6BKG - chains A and P of the 4 polymer chains in the assembly; structure by X-ray diffraction, 2.40 A resolution.

[Chain A]
Name: DNA ligase 4
From: Homo sapiens
Notes: EC 6.5.1.1
UniProt: P49917 (DNLI4_HUMAN); residues 1-620 here = UniProt positions 1-620
Sequence (621 residues; row label = number of the first residue in the row; numbering starts at 0):
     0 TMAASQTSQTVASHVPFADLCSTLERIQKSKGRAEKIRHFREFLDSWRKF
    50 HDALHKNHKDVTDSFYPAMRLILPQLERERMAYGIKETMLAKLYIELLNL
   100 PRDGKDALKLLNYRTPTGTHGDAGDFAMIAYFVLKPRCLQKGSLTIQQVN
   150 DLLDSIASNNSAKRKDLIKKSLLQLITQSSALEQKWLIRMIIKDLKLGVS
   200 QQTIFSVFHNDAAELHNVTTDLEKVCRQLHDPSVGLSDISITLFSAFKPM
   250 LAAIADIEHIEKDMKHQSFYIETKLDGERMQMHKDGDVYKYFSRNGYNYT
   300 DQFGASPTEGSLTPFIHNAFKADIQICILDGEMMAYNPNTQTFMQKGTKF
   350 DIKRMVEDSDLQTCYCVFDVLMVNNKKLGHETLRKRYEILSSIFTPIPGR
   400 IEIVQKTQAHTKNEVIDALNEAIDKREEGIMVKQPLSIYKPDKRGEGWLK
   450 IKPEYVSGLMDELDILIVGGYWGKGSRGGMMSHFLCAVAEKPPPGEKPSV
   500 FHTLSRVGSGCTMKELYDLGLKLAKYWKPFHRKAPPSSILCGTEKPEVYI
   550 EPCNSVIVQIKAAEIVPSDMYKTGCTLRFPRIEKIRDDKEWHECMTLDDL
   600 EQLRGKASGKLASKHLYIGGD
Not modelled in the structure: 0-6, 57-58, 117-119, 138, 355-358, 617-620
Differences from the reference sequence: expression tag (0)
Ion coordination: Na+: Gly-509 (shared with 1 residue of chain D)
Small-molecule neighbours: adenosine monophosphate (AMP): Leu-250, Ala-251, Glu-271, Thr-272, Lys-273, Leu-274, Arg-278, Arg-293, Glu-331, Phe-367, Val-403, Met-430, Lys-432, Arg-443, Trp-447, Lys-449, Lys-451
UniProt features mapped onto this chain:
  - region: Leu-610 to Asp-620 (Required for catalytic activity)
  - active site: Lys-273 (N6-AMP-lysine intermediate)
  - binding site (ATP): Glu-271, Thr-272, Lys-273, Leu-274, Arg-278, Glu-331, Lys-345, Phe-367, Glu-427, Lys-432, Lys-449, Lys-451
  - binding site (Mg(2+)): Glu-331, Glu-427
  - natural variant: Arg-278 (R278H: In LIG4S and leukemia), Gln-433 (deletion: In RSSCID), Gly-469 (G469E: In LIG4S)
From the paper describing this entry:
  - conformationally variable residues (order/disorder transition): Lys-345 to Met-354, Gly-604 to Tyr-616
  - binding site for the 18-nt DNA strand: Lys-348
  - binding site for the 11-nt DNA strand (chain P): Lys-345
  - contacts within the chain: Thr-9/Gln-146 (hydrogen bond), Arg-113/Glu-546 (salt bridge), Asp-275/Arg-577 (salt bridge), Gln-344/Lys-609 (hydrogen bond), Glu-563/Lys-609 (hydrogen bond), Asp-423/His-614 (hydrogen bond)
  - catalytic residues: Asp-275, Glu-331, Glu-427 (proposed by the authors, not directly observed)
  - binding site for the 7-nt DNA strand: Arg-293, Phe-578
  - binding site for adenosine monophosphate: Lys-273, Lys-449, Lys-451
  - mutagenesis - R113A, R577A, F578A: unchanged catalytic activity
  - mutagenesis - R113A/E546A, E546A: decreased catalytic activity
  - mutagenesis - K273A, D275A, D275A/R577A, R293A, E331A, E427A, R443A, K449A, K451A: abolished catalytic activity
  - mutagenesis - K273A: unchanged catalytic activity on pre-adenylated substrates
  - disease-associated variants - T9I: decreased stability (proposed by the authors, not directly observed)
  - disease-associated variants - W447C (citing earlier work)
  - mutagenesis - R443A, K449A, K451A: increased catalytic activity on pre-adenylated

[Chain P]
Molecule: 11-nt DNA strand
Sequence (11 nucleotides; row label = number of the first residue in the row):
     1 GCTGATGCGTC

[How chain A and chain P interact]
Pairs across the interface - 30 pairs, chain A then chain P:
  Ala-81(A) / DC8(P)  phosphate contact
  Tyr-82(A) / DC8(P)  phosphate contact
  Gly-83(A) / DG7(P)  phosphate contact
  Gly-83(A) / DC8(P)  hydrogen bond to the phosphate
  Ile-84(A) / DG7(P)  phosphate contact
  Ile-84(A) / DC8(P)  phosphate contact
  Lys-85(A) / DG7(P)  hydrogen bond to the phosphate
  Lys-85(A) / DC8(P)  salt bridge to the phosphate
  Glu-86(A) / DG7(P)  phosphate contact
  Thr-87(A) / DT6(P)  phosphate contact
  Thr-87(A) / DG7(P)  phosphate contact
  Met-88(A) / DT6(P)  phosphate contact
  Met-88(A) / DG7(P)  hydrogen bond to the phosphate
  Lys-91(A) / DT6(P)  salt bridge to the phosphate
  Gly-276(A) / DC11(P)  sugar contact
  Glu-277(A) / DT10(P)  sugar contact
  Glu-277(A) / DC11(P)  phosphate contact
  Arg-278(A) / DC11(P)  hydrogen bond to the phosphate
  Ser-292(A) / DG9(P)  phosphate contact
  Ser-292(A) / DT10(P)  hydrogen bond to the phosphate
  Arg-293(A) / DT10(P)  hydrogen bond to the phosphate
  Arg-293(A) / DC11(P)  phosphate contact
  Asn-294(A) / DT10(P)  hydrogen bond to the phosphate
  Tyr-296(A) / DG9(P)  phosphate contact
  Tyr-296(A) / DT10(P)  phosphate contact
  Tyr-298(A) / DG9(P)  sugar contact
  Lys-345(A) / DT10(P)  hydrogen bond to the base
  Lys-345(A) / DC11(P)  sugar contact
  Lys-352(A) / DT10(P)  hydrogen bond to the sugar
  Phe-578(A) / DC11(P)  base contact
Interface residues without a listed pair, chain A (22 interface residues in all): Thr-542, Arg-577
Interface residues without a listed pair, chain P (8 interface residues in all): DG4, DA5

[Overview]
22 residues of chain A and 8 residues of chain P are in contact; the contacts include 9 hydrogen bonds and 2
salt bridges. Polar pairs include Lys-345(A)/DT10(P), Lys-352(A)/DT10(P) and Gly-83(A)/DC8(P). The paper
reports catalytic residues Asp-275(A), Glu-331(A) and Glu-427(A); K273A, D275A and D275A/R577A of chain A,
among others, abolish catalytic activity; 15 substitutions were tested in all.
Chain A is DNA ligase 4 (Homo sapiens) and chain P is an 11-nt DNA strand; the structure, Human LigIV
catalytic domain with bound DNA-adenylate intermediate in closed conformation, was determined by X-ray
diffraction, deposited together with 6BKF.
